Entry 9E60 (electron microscopy, 2.65 A resolution); this record covers chains H and L of the 3 polymer chains in the assembly.

== Chain H ==
Name: Heavy chain antibody fragment
Organism: Canis lupus familiaris
Notes: antibody fragment or engineered binder
Sequence (122 residues; row label = number of the first residue in the row; note: 2 numbers in that range are skipped by the numbering (no residue carries them; nothing is unmodelled there)):
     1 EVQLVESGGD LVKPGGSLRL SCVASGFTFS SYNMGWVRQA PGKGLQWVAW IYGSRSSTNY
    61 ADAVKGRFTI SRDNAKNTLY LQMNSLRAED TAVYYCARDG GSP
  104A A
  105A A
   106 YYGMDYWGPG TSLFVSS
Disulfides: Cys22-Cys96

== Chain L ==
Name: Light chain antibody fragment
Organism: Canis lupus familiaris
Notes: antibody fragment or engineered binder
Sequence (110 residues; row label = number of the first residue in the row):
     1 QTVVTQEPSL SVSPGGTVTL TCGLSSGSVS TSNYPGWYQQ TLGRAPRTII YRTSSRPSGV
    61 PNRFSGSISG NKAALTITGA QPEDEADYYC SLYMGSYTYV FGSGTQLTVL
Disulfides: Cys22-Cys90

== How chain H and chain L interact ==
Contacting residue pairs (36):
  Gln39(H) with Gln40(L), hydrogen bond; Tyr89(L), hydrogen bond
  Lys43(H) with Tyr89(L)
  Gly44(H) with Tyr89(L)
  Leu45(H) with Pro46(L), hydrophobic; Tyr89(L); Phe101(L)
  Trp47(H) with Tyr97(L); Thr98(L); Tyr99(L); Phe101(L)
  Trp50(H) with Tyr99(L), hydrogen bond
  Tyr52(H) with Tyr97(L), hydrophobic
  Asn59(H) with Tyr97(L), hydrogen bond (side chain-backbone); Thr98(L), hydrogen bond
  Tyr95(H) with Gln40(L), hydrogen bond; Ala45(L), hydrophobic; Pro46(L)
  Tyr106(H) with Tyr34(L); Tyr51(L), hydrophobic; Arg52(L)
  Tyr107(H) with Tyr34(L); Tyr93(L); Tyr99(L)
  Gly108(H) with Tyr38(L)
  Met109(H) with Tyr38(L), hydrogen bond (backbone-side chain); Thr48(L), hydrogen bond (backbone-side chain); Tyr99(L), hydrophobic; Phe101(L), hydrophobic
  Asp110(H) with Thr48(L), hydrogen bond (backbone-side chain)
  Trp112(H) with Tyr38(L); Pro46(L); Thr48(L), hydrogen bond; Phe101(L), hydrophobic
  Gly113(H) with Ala45(L)
  Pro114(H) with Ala45(L)
Other interface residues (no listed pair), chain H (22 interface residues in all): Val37, Gln46, Asp99, Ala105A, Tyr111
Other interface residues (no listed pair), chain L (19 interface residues in all): Arg44, Pro57, Ser91, Gly102, Ser103

== Overview ==
22 residues of chain H face 19 of chain L across their interface; the contacts include 10 hydrogen bonds.
Among the polar pairs are Gln39(H)-Gln40(L), Gln39(H)-Tyr89(L) and Trp50(H)-Tyr99(L).
Here chain H is Heavy chain antibody fragment and chain L is Light chain antibody fragment, both from Canis
lupus familiaris. Entry 9E60 (Canine parvovirus subtype 2a empty capsid in complex with Fab fragments of Mab
7C8) was determined by electron microscopy (same publication as 9E89 and 9E8D).
